Entry 8JXH (electron microscopy, 3.50 A resolution); this record covers chains D and B of the 5 polymer chains in the assembly.

Chain D:
Protein: Alpha-2-macroglobulin receptor-associated protein
From: Rattus norvegicus
UniProtKB: Q99068 (AMRP_RAT); residues 34-360 here = UniProt positions 34-360
Sequence (332 residues; each row starts with the number of its first residue):
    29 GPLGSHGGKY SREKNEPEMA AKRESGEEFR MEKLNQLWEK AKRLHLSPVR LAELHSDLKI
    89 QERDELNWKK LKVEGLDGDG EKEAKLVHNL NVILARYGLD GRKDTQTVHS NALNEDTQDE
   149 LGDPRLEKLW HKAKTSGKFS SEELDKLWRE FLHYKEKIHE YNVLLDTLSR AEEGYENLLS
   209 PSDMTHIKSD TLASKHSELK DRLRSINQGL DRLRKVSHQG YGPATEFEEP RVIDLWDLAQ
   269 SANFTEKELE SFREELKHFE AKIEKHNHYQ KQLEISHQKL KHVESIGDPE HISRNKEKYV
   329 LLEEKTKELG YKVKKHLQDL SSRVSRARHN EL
Disordered / not traced: 29-253, 359-360
Construct notes: expression tag (29-33)
Swiss-Prot annotation at these positions:
  - motif: His357 to Leu360 (Prevents secretion from ER)
  - modified residue (Phosphoserine): Ser53, Ser138
  - glycosylation: Asn271 (N-linked (GlcNAc...) asparagine)

Chain B:
Protein: LDL receptor related protein 2
From: Rattus norvegicus
UniProtKB: A0A0G2K9W7 (A0A0G2K9W7_RAT); residues 1-4660 here = UniProt positions 1-4660
Sequence (4660 residues; each row starts with the number of its first residue):
     1 MERGAAAAAW MLLLAIAACL EPVSSQECGS GNFRCDNGYC IPASWRCDGT RDCLDDTDEI
    61 GCPPRSCESG LFLCPAEGTC IPSSWVCDED KDCSDGADEQ QNCAGTTCSA QQMTCSNGQC
   121 IPSEYRCDHV SDCPDGSDER NCHYPTCDQL TCANGACYNT SQRCDQKVDC RDSSDEANCT
   181 TLCSQKEFEC GSGECILRAY VCDHDNDCED NSDERNCNYD TCGGHQFTCS NGQCINQNWV
   241 CDGDDDCQDS GDEDGCESNQ SHHRCYPREW ACPGSGRCIS IDKVCDGVPD CPEGDDENNV
   301 TSGRTCGMGV CSVLNCEYQC HQTPFGGECF CPPGHIINSN DSRTCIDFDD CQIWGICDQK
   361 CENRQGRHQC LCEEGYILER GQHCKSSDSF SAASVIFSNG RDLLVGDLHG RNFRILAESK
   421 NRGMVMGVDF HYQKHRVFWT DPMQEKVFST DINGLNTQEI LNVSVDTPEN LAVDWINNKL
   481 YLVETKVNRI DVVNLEGNQR VTLITENLGH PRGIALDPTV GYLFFSDWGS LSGQPKVERA
   541 FMDGSNRKDL VTTKVGWPAG ITLDLVSKRV YWVDSRYDYI ETVTYDGIQR KTVARGGSLV
   601 PHPFGISLFE EHVFFTDWTK MAVMKASKFT ETNPQVYHQS SLRPHGVTVY HALRQPNATN
   661 PCGSNNGGCA QVCVLSHRTD NGGLGYRCKC EFGFELDDDE HRCVAVKNFL LFSSKTAVRG
   721 IPFTLSTQED VMVPVTGSPS FFVGIDFDAQ HSTVFYSDLS KDIIYKQKID GTGKEVITAN
   781 RLESVECLTF DWISRNLYWT DGGLKSVTVL RLADKSRRQI ISNLNNPRSI VVHPTAGYMF
   841 LSDWFRPAKI MRAWSDGSHL MPIVNTSLGW PNGLAIDWSA SRLYWVDAFF DKIEHSTLDG
   901 LDRKRLGHVD QMTHPFGLTV FKDNVFITDW RLGAIIRVRK SDGGDMTVIR RGISSVMHVK
   961 AYDADLQTGS NYCSQTTHAN GDCSHFCFPV PNFQRVCGCP YGMKLQRDQM TCEGDPAREP
  1021 PTQQCGSLSF PCNNGKCVPS FFRCDGVDDC HDNSDEHQCG VFNNTCSPSA FACVRGGQCI
  1081 PGQWHCDRQN DCLDGSDEQN CPTHATSSTC PSTSFTCDNH VCIPKDWVCD TDNDCSDGSD
  1141 EKNCQASGTC QPTQFRCPDH RCISPLYVCD GDKDCADGSD EAGCVLNCTS AQFKCADGSS
  1201 CINSRYRCDG VYDCRDNSDE AGCPTRPPGM CHLDEFQCQG DGTCIPNTWE CDGHPDCIHG
  1261 SDEHTGCVPK TCSPTHFLCD NGNCIYKAWI CDGDNDCRDM SDEKDCPTQP FHCPSTQWQC
  1321 PGYSTCINLS ALCDGVFDCP NGTDESPLCN QDSCSHFNGG CTHQCMQGPF GATCLCPLGY
  1381 QLANDTKTCE DINECDIPGF CSQHCVNMRG SFRCACDPEY TLESDGRTCK VTGSENPLLV
  1441 VASRDKIIVD NITAHTHNLY SLVQDVSFVV ALDFDSVTGR VFWSDLLQGK TWSVFQNGTD
  1501 KRVVHDSGLS VTEMIAVDWI GRNLYWTDYA LETIEVSKID GSHRTVLISK NVTKPRGLAL
  1561 DPRMGDNVMF WSDWGHHPRI ERASMDGTMR TVIVQEKIYW PCGLSIDYPN RLIYFMDAYL
  1621 DYIEFCDYDG HNRRQVIASD LVLHHPHALT LFEDFVYWTD RGTRQVMQAN KWHGGNQSVV
  1681 MYSVHQPLGI TAIHPSRQPP SRNPCASASC SHLCLLSAQA PRHYSCACPS GWNLSDDSVN
  1741 CVRGDQPFLM SVRDNIIFGI SLDPEVKSND AMVPISGIQH GYDVEFDDSE QFIYWVENPG
  1801 EIHRVKTDGS NRTVFAPLSL LGSSLGLALD WVSRNIYYTT PASRSIEVLT LKGDTRYGKT
  1861 LIANDGTPLG VGFPVGIAVD PARGKLYWSD HGTDSGVPAK IASANMDGTS LKILFTGNLQ
  1921 HLEVVTLDIQ EQKLYWAVTS RGVIERGNVD GTERMILVHH LAHPWGLVVY GSFLYYSDEQ
  1981 YEVIERVDKS SGNNKVVLRD NVPYLRGLRV YHRRNAADSS NGCSNNPNAC QQICLPVPGG
  2041 MFSCACASGF KLSPDGRSCS PYNSFMVVSM LPAVRGFSLE LSDHSEAMVP VAGQGRNVLH
  2101 ADVDVANGFI YWCDFSSSVR SSNGIRRIKP DGSNFTNVVT YGIGANGIRG VALDWAAGNL
  2161 YFTNAFVYET LIEVLRINTT YRRVLLKVSV DMPRHIIVDP KHRYLFWADY GQKPKIERSF
  2221 LDCTNRTVLV SEGIVTPRGL AMDHDTGYIY WVDDSLDLIA RIHLDGGESQ VVRYGSRYPT
  2281 PYGITVFGES IIWVDRNLKK VFQASKQPGN TDPPVVIRDK INLLRDVTIF DEHAQPLSPA
  2341 ELNNNPCLQS NGGCSHFCFA LPELPTPRCG CAFGTLGNDG KSCATSQEDF LIYSLNNSLR
  2401 SLHFDPRDHS LPFQVISVAG TAIALDYDRR NNRIFFTQKL NSLRGQISYV SLYSGSSSPT
  2461 VLLSNIGVTD GIAFDWINRR IYYSDFSNQT INSMAEDGSN RAVIARVSKP RAIVLDPCRG
  2521 YMYWTDWGTN AKIERATLGG NFRVPIVNTS LVWPNGLALD LETDLLYWAD ASLQKIERST
  2581 LTGTNREVVV STAFHSFGLT VYGQYIYWTD LYTRKIYRAN KYDGSDLVAM TTRLPTQPSG
  2641 ISTVVKTQRQ QCSNPCDQFN GGCSHICAPG PNGAECQCPH EGNWYLANDN KYCVVDTGTR
  2701 CNQLQFTCLN GHCINQDWKC DNDNDCGDGS DELPTVCAFH TCRSTAFTCG NGRCVPYHYR
  2761 CDYYNDCGDN SDEAGCLFRN CNSTTEFTCS NGRCIPLSYV CNGINNCHDN DTSDEKNCPP
  2821 HTCPPDFTKC QTTNICVPRA FLCDGDNDCG DGSDENPIYC ASHTCRSNEF QCLSPQRCIP
  2881 SYWFCDGEAD CADGSDEPDT CGHSVNTCRA SQFQCDNGRC ISGNWVCDGD NDCGDMSDED
  2941 QRHHCELQNC SSTQFTCVNS RPPNRRCIPQ YWVCDGDADC SDALDELQNC TMRTCSAGEF
  3001 SCANGRCVRQ SFRCDRRNDC GDYSDERGCS YPPCHANQFT CQNGRCIPRF FVCDEDNDCG
  3061 DGSDEQEHLC HTPEPTCPLH QFRCDNGHCI EMGRVCNHVD DCSDNSDEKG CGINECLDSS
  3121 ISRCDHNCTD TITSFYCSCL PGYKLMSDKR SCVDIDECKE SPQLCSQKCE NVVGSYICKC
  3181 APGYIREPDG KSCRQNSNIE PYLIFSNRYY IRNLTTDGSS YSLILQGLGN VVALDFDRVE
  3241 KRLYWIDAEK QIIERMFLNK TNRETIINHR LRRAESLAVD WVSRKLYWLD AILDCLFVSD
  3301 LEGRHRKMIA QHCVDANNTF CFEHPRGIVL HPQRGHVYWA DWGVHAYIGR IGMDGTNKSV
  3361 IISTKIEWPN AITIDYTNDL LYWADAHLGY IEFSDLEGHH RHTVYDGSLP HPFALTIFED
  3421 TVFWTDWNTR TVEKGNKYDG SGRVVLVNTT HKPFDIHVYH PYRQPIMSNP CGTNNGGCSH
  3481 LCLIKAGGRG FTCACPDDFQ TVQLRDRTLC MPMCSSTQFL CGNNEKCIPI WWKCDGQKDC
  3541 SDGSDEPDLC PHRFCRLGQF QCRDGNCTSP QALCNARQDC ADGSDEDRVL CEHHRCESNE
  3601 WQCANKRCIP QSWQCDSVND CLDNSDEDTS HCASRTCRPG QFKCNNGRCI PQSWKCDVDN
  3661 DCGDYSDEPI DECTTAAYNC DNHTEFSCKT NYRCIPQWAV CNGFDDCRDN SDEQGCESVP
  3721 CHPSGDFRCA NHHCIPLRWK CDGTDDCGDN SDEENCVPRE CSESEFRCAD QQCIPSRWVC
  3781 DQENDCGDNS DERDCEMKTC HPEHFQCTSG HCVPKALACD GRADCLDASD ESACPTRFPN
  3841 GTYCPAAMFE CKNHVCIQSF WICDGENDCV DGSDEEIHLC FNIPCESPQR FRCDNSRCVY
  3901 GHQLCNGVDD CGDGSDEKEE HCRKPTHKPC TDTEYKCSNG NCISQHYVCD NVNDCGDLSD
  3961 ETGCNLGDNR TCAENICEQN CTQLSSGGFI CSCRPGFKPS TLDKNSCQDI NECEEFGICP
  4021 QSCRNSKGSY ECFCVDGFKS MSTHYGERCA ADGSPPLLLL PENVRIRKYN TSSEKFSEYL
  4081 EEEEHIQTID YDWDPEHIGL SVVYYTVLAQ GSQFGAIKRA YIPNFESGSN NPIREVDLGL
  4141 KYLMQPDGLA VDWVGRHIYW SDAKSQRIEV ATLDGRYRKW LITTQLDQPA AIAVNPKLGL
  4201 MFWTDQGKQP KIESAWMNGE HRSVLVSENL GWPNGLSIDY LNDDRVYWSD SKEDVIEAIK
  4261 YDGTDRRLII NEAMKPFSLD IFEDKLYWVA KEKGEVWRQN KFGKENKEKV LVVNPWLTQV
  4321 RIFHQLRYNQ SVSNPCKQVC SHLCLLRPGG YSCACPQGSD FVTGSTVQCD AASELPVTMP
  4381 PPCRCMHGGN CYFDENELPK CKCSSGYSGE YCEVGLSRGI PPGTTMAVLL TFVIVIIVGA
  4441 LVLVGLFHYR KTGSLLPTLP KLPSLSSLAK PSENGNGVTF RSGADVNMDI GVSPFGPETI
  4501 IDRSMAMNEH FVMEVGKQPV IFENPMYAAK DNTSKVALAV QGPSTGAQVT VPENVENQNY
  4561 GRPIDPSEIV PEPKPASPGA DEIQGKKWNI FKRKPKQTTN FENPIYAEMD SEVKDAVAVA
  4621 PPPSPSLPAK ASKRNLTPGY TATEDTFKDT ANLVKEDSDV
Disordered / not traced: 1-185, 1315-3164, 3202-4660
Cystine bridges: Cys190-Cys208, Cys202-Cys217, Cys222-Cys234, Cys229-Cys247, Cys241-Cys256, Cys265-Cys278, Cys272-Cys291, Cys285-Cys306, Cys311-Cys320, Cys316-Cys329, Cys331-Cys345, Cys351-Cys361, Cys357-Cys370, Cys372-Cys384, Cys662-Cys673, Cys669-Cys688, Cys690-Cys703, Cys973-Cys987, Cys983-Cys997, Cys999-Cys1012, Cys1025-Cys1037, Cys1032-Cys1050, Cys1044-Cys1059, Cys1066-Cys1079, Cys1073-Cys1092, Cys1086-Cys1101, Cys1110-Cys1122, Cys1117-Cys1135, Cys1129-Cys1144, Cys1150-Cys1162, Cys1157-Cys1175, Cys1169-Cys1184, Cys1188-Cys1201, Cys1195-Cys1214, Cys1208-Cys1223, Cys1231-Cys1244, Cys1238-Cys1257, Cys1251-Cys1267, Cys1272-Cys1284, Cys1279-Cys1297, Cys3165-Cys3178, Cys3180-Cys3193
Covalently attached groups: 2-acetamido-2-deoxy-alpha-D-galactopyranose (A2G) linked to Thr221, Thr1022, Thr1065, Thr1103, Thr1225, Thr1271; N-acetylglucosamine (NAG) linked to Asn340, Asn462, Asn657, Asn865, Asn1064, Asn1187
Ion coordination: Ca2+ site 1: Tyr200, Asp203, Asp205, Asp207, Asp213, Glu214; Ca2+ site 2: Trp239, Asp242, Asp244, Asp246, Asp252, Glu253; Ca2+ site 3: Lys283, Asp286, Val288, Asp290, Asp296, Glu297; Ca2+ site 4: Ser575, Asp578, Pro601, Thr1131; Ca2+ site 5: Ala888, Asp891, Thr913; Ca2+ site 6: Phe1042, Asp1045, Val1047, Asp1049, Asp1055, Glu1056; Ca2+ site 7: Trp1084, Asp1087, Gln1089, Asp1091, Asp1097, Glu1098; Ca2+ site 8: Trp1127, Asp1130, Asp1132, Asp1134, Asp1140, Glu1141; Ca2+ site 9: Tyr1167, Asp1170, Asp1172, Asp1174, Asp1180, Glu1181; Ca2+ site 10: Tyr1206, Asp1209, Val1211, Asp1213, Asp1219, Glu1220; Ca2+ site 11: Trp1249, Asp1252, His1254, Asp1256, Asp1262, Glu1263; Ca2+ site 12: Trp1289, Asp1292, Asp1294, Asp1296, Asp1302, Glu1303

How chain D and chain B interact:
Pairs across the interface - 27 pairs, chain D then chain B:
  Asn271(D) with Leu725(B); Ser726(B), hydrogen bond (backbone-side chain)
  Phe272(D) with Ser726(B)
  Thr273(D) with Ser726(B); Thr727(B)
  Lys275(D) with Arg687(B); Glu700(B), salt bridge
  Glu283(D) with Asn236(B)
  Glu292(D) with Tyr200(B)
  Lys293(D) with Tyr200(B); Asp203(B), salt bridge; Asp205(B), salt bridge; Asp207(B), salt bridge
  His296(D) with Tyr200(B)
  Lys333(D) with Asp205(B), salt bridge; Asn206(B), hydrogen bond (side chain-backbone)
  Glu336(D) with Gln248(B)
  Leu337(D) with Asp205(B)
  Tyr339(D) with Asp244(B), hydrogen bond
  Lys343(D) with Asp242(B), salt bridge; Asp244(B), salt bridge; Asp246(B), salt bridge
  His344(D) with Trp239(B)
  Asp347(D) with Asn236(B); Trp239(B)
  Arg351(D) with Asn236(B)
  Asn358(D) with Thr947(B)
Interface residues without a listed pair, chain D (18 interface residues in all): Tyr297
Interface residues without a listed pair, chain B (19 interface residues in all): Met946, Val948

Overview:
The interface between chain D and chain B involves 18 residues on one side and 19 on the other, with 3
hydrogen bonds and 8 salt bridges. Polar contacts include Lys275(D)-Glu700(B), Lys293(D)-Asp203(B) and
Lys293(D)-Asp205(B). Covalently linked N-acetylglucosamine: at Asn340(B), Asn462(B), Asn657(B), Asn865(B),
Asn1064(B) and Asn1187(B).
Here chain D is Alpha-2-macroglobulin receptor-associated protein and chain B is LDL receptor related protein
2, both from Rattus norvegicus. Entry 8JXH (rat megalin RAP complex wingA) was determined by electron
microscopy together with 8JUT, 8JUU, 8JX8, 8JX9, 8JXA, 8JXB and 5 further entries from the same study.
